Entry 7BZT (electron microscopy, 3.00 A resolution); this record covers chains A and B of the 5 polymer chains in the assembly.

Chain A:
Name: Capsid protein VP1
Source organism: Coxsackievirus A10
Amino-acid sequence (298 residues; row label = number of the first residue in the row):
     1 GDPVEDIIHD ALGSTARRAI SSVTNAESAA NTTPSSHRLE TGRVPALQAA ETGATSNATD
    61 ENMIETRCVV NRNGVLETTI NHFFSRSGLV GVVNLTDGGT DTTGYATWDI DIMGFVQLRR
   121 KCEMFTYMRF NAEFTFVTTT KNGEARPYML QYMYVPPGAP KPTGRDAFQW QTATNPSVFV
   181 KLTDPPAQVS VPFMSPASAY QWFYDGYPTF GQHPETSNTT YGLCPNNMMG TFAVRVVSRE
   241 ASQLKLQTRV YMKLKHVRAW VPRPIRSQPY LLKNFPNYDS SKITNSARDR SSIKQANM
Not modelled in the structure: 1-25, 298
Ligand contacts: sphingosine (SPH): Ile110, Asp111, Ile112, Met113, Phe130, Phe134, Phe136, Tyr152, Tyr154, Val178, Val189, Val191, Tyr200, Trp202, Asn227, Met229, Phe232, Met252
What the authors report for this chain:
  - conformationally variable residues (loop rearrangement): Phe210 to Gly230

Chain B:
Name: Capsid protein VP2
Source organism: Coxsackievirus A10
Reference sequence: G0YPI2 (G0YPI2_9ENTO); residues 1-255 here correspond to UniProt positions 70-324 (UniProt number = residue number + 69)
Amino-acid sequence (255 residues; numbered 1 to 255; the number before each row is that of its first residue):
     1 SPSVEACGYS DRVAQLTVGN SSITTQEAAN IVLAYGEWPE YCPDTDATAV DKPTRPDVSV
    61 NRFYTLDSKM WQENSTGWYW KFPDVLNKTG VFGQNAQFHY LYRSGFCLHV QCNASKFHQG
   121 ALLVAVIPEF VIAGRGSNTK PNEAPHPGFT TTFPGTTGAT FHDPYVLDSG VPLSQALIYP
   181 HQWINLRTNN CATVIVPYIN AVPFDSAINH SNFGLIVIPV SPLKYSSGAT TAIPITITIA
   241 PLNSEFGGLR QAVSQ
Not modelled in the structure: 1-9

Chain A / chain B interface:
Contacting residue pairs - 96 pairs, chain A then chain B:
  Ala50(A) - Trp183(B)
  Glu51(A) - Gln182(B)
  Glu51(A) - Trp183(B)  hydrogen bond (backbone-backbone)
  Glu51(A) - Asn185(B)  hydrogen bond
  Glu51(A) - Thr188(B)  hydrogen bond
  Thr52(A) - Ala29(B)
  Thr52(A) - Val32(B)
  Thr52(A) - Gln182(B)  hydrogen bond (backbone-side chain)
  Gly53(A) - His181(B)
  Thr126(A) - Glu129(B)
  Tyr127(A) - Glu129(B)  hydrogen bond
  Tyr127(A) - Ile199(B)
  Tyr127(A) - Asn200(B)
  Tyr127(A) - Ala201(B)  hydrophobic
  Ala197(A) - Val202(B)  hydrophobic
  Ser198(A) - Ala201(B)
  Phe203(A) - Glu129(B)
  Phe203(A) - Val131(B)  hydrophobic
  Tyr204(A) - Glu129(B)
  Tyr204(A) - Val131(B)
  Tyr204(A) - Asn209(B)
  Tyr204(A) - His210(B)
  Asp205(A) - Lys81(B)  salt bridge
  Asp205(A) - Glu129(B)  hydrogen bond (backbone-side chain)
  Asp205(A) - Phe130(B)
  Asp205(A) - His210(B)
  Asp205(A) - Ser211(B)  hydrogen bond (backbone-backbone)
  Gly206(A) - Asn209(B)
  Gly206(A) - His210(B)
  Tyr207(A) - Phe149(B)
  Tyr207(A) - Thr152(B)  hydrogen bond
  Tyr207(A) - Asn209(B)  hydrogen bond (backbone-backbone)
  Thr209(A) - Asn209(B)  hydrogen bond (backbone-side chain)
  Phe210(A) - Tyr100(B)  hydrophobic
  Phe210(A) - Ser206(B)
  Phe210(A) - Asn209(B)
  Gly211(A) - Gln255(B)
  Gln212(A) - Gln255(B)
  His213(A) - Phe149(B)
  His213(A) - Asn209(B)  hydrogen bond
  Pro214(A) - Phe149(B)
  Glu215(A) - Gly148(B)
  Glu215(A) - Phe149(B)  hydrogen bond (side chain-backbone)
  Glu215(A) - Thr150(B)  hydrogen bond
  Asn218(A) - His146(B)
  Asn218(A) - Pro147(B)
  Asn218(A) - Phe149(B)
  Tyr221(A) - Lys81(B)
  Tyr221(A) - Phe130(B)
  Tyr221(A) - Val131(B)
  Tyr221(A) - Ile132(B)  hydrogen bond (side chain-backbone)
  Tyr221(A) - Thr152(B)
  Val261(A) - Tyr35(B)
  Val261(A) - Pro128(B)  hydrophobic
  Val261(A) - Ile199(B)  hydrophobic
  Pro262(A) - Ile178(B)
  Arg263(A) - Ile127(B)
  Arg263(A) - Pro128(B)  hydrogen bond (side chain-backbone)
  Arg263(A) - Glu129(B)  hydrogen bond (side chain-backbone)
  Arg263(A) - Tyr179(B)
  Pro264(A) - Val171(B)
  Pro264(A) - Gln175(B)
  Pro264(A) - Ile178(B)  hydrophobic
  Pro264(A) - Tyr179(B)
  Ile265(A) - Pro172(B)
  Ile265(A) - Gln175(B)
  Arg266(A) - Ser169(B)  hydrogen bond (side chain-backbone)
  Arg266(A) - Gly170(B)
  Ser267(A) - Gly170(B)  hydrogen bond (backbone-backbone)
  Ser267(A) - Pro172(B)
  Gln268(A) - Gly170(B)
  Leu271(A) - Gly136(B)
  Leu271(A) - Thr139(B)
  Leu272(A) - Thr139(B)
  Leu272(A) - Ala144(B)  hydrophobic
  Phe275(A) - His146(B)
  Pro276(A) - Ala133(B)
  Pro276(A) - Ser169(B)
  Asn277(A) - Ala133(B)
  Asn277(A) - Gly134(B)  hydrogen bond (side chain-backbone)
  Asn277(A) - Pro145(B)
  Tyr278(A) - Gly134(B)
  Tyr278(A) - Arg135(B)
  Tyr278(A) - Gly136(B)  hydrogen bond (backbone-backbone)
  Tyr278(A) - Asp163(B)
  Tyr278(A) - Val166(B)
  Tyr278(A) - Asp168(B)
  Tyr278(A) - Ser169(B)
  Tyr278(A) - Gly170(B)
  Asp279(A) - Gly136(B)
  Asp279(A) - Ser137(B)  hydrogen bond
  Ser280(A) - Arg135(B)  hydrogen bond
  Ser280(A) - Gly136(B)
  Ser280(A) - Asp163(B)
  Ile283(A) - Asp163(B)
  Ser286(A) - Tyr165(B)  hydrogen bond
Other interface residues (no listed pair), chain A (45 interface residues in all): Ala199, Gln201, Thr216, Thr219, Asn285
Other interface residues (no listed pair), chain B (55 interface residues in all): Asn30, Phe153, Ala176, Asn189, Arg250

Summary:
45 residues of chain A face 55 of chain B across their interface, with 23 hydrogen bonds and 1 salt bridge.
Among the polar pairs are Asp205(A)-Lys81(B), Glu51(A)-Asn185(B) and Glu51(A)-Thr188(B). Ligands of chain A:
sphingosine. From the paper: conformational variability at Phe210(A).
Here chain A is Capsid protein VP1 and chain B is Capsid protein VP2, both from Coxsackievirus A10. Entry 7BZT
(Cryo-EM structure of mature Coxsackievirus A10 in complex with KRM1 at pH 7.4) was determined by electron
microscopy together with 7BZN, 7BZO, 7BZU, 7C4T, 7C4W, 7C4Y and 7C4Z from the same study.
